PDB entry 8WFX | electron microscopy, 3.73 A resolution | chains G and H of the 15 polymer chains in the assembly

[Chain G (and H)]
Name: CRISPR system Cms endoribonuclease Csm3
Source organism: Mycobacterium canettii
Notes: chain H of this document is another copy of the same molecule, construct and numbering; everything in this record applies to it too
Reference sequence: G0TFC2 (G0TFC2_MYCCP); residue numbers follow UniProt; this construct covers 1-236
Sequence (236 residues; row label = number of the first residue in the row):
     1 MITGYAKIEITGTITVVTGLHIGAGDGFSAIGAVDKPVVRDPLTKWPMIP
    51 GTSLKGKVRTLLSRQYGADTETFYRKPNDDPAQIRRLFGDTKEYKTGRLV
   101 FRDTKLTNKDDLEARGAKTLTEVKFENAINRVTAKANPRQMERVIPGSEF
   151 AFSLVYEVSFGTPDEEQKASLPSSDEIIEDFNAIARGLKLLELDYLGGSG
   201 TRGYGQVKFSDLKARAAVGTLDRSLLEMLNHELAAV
Disordered / not traced: 1-5, 26-33, 217-221 (chain H: 1-5, 26-31, 218-221)

[How chain G and chain H interact]
Residue-residue contacts (35; chain G residue first):
  Arg64(G) - Thr162(H)
  Ala68(G) - Phe160(H)
  Glu71(G) - Phe160(H)
  Glu71(G) - Ala169(H)
  Glu71(G) - Leu171(H)
  Thr72(G) - Phe160(H)
  Phe73(G) - Pro163(H)
  Phe73(G) - Lys168(H)
  Phe73(G) - Ala169(H)
  Glu122(G) - Pro42(H)
  Lys124(G) - Thr52(H)
  Phe125(G) - Ala24(H)
  Phe125(G) - Gly25(H)
  Glu126(G) - Thr52(H)
  Arg131(G) - Arg59(H)  hydrogen bond (side chain-backbone)
  Arg131(G) - Thr60(H)
  Arg131(G) - Ser63(H)
  Arg131(G) - Lys76(H)  hydrogen bond (side chain-backbone)
  Arg131(G) - Pro77(H)
  Arg131(G) - Asp80(H)  salt bridge
  Lys189(G) - Ala217(H)  hydrogen bond (side chain-backbone)
  Leu190(G) - Lys7(H)
  Leu193(G) - Lys7(H)
  Leu193(G) - Arg102(H)
  Asp194(G) - Arg102(H)
  Thr201(G) - Lys55(H)  hydrogen bond (backbone-side chain)
  Thr201(G) - Gly97(H)
  Thr201(G) - Leu99(H)
  Thr201(G) - Val100(H)
  Thr201(G) - Phe101(H)
  Arg202(G) - Gly51(H)
  Arg202(G) - Lys55(H)
  Arg202(G) - Phe101(H)
  Gly203(G) - Phe101(H)  hydrogen bond (backbone-backbone)
  Gln206(G) - Arg102(H)
Also at the interface, not in a pair above, chain G (26 interface residues in all): Thr18, Leu112, Arg115, Arg143, Ile145, Pro146, Gly147, Tyr195
Also at the interface, not in a pair above, chain H (32 interface residues in all): Asp41, Leu43, Met48, Tyr74, Phe88, Asp103, Val155

[In short]
26 residues of chain G face 32 of chain H across their interface; the contacts include 5 hydrogen bonds and 1
salt bridge. Polar pairs include Arg131(G)-Asp80(H), Arg131(G)-Arg59(H) and Arg131(G)-Lys76(H).
Chain G and chain H are both CRISPR system Cms endoribonuclease Csm3 (Mycobacterium canettii); the structure,
Cryo-EM structure of CRISPR-Csm effector complex from Mycobacterium canettii, was determined by electron
microscopy (same publication as 8X5D).
